PDB entry 6PY8 | X-ray diffraction, 3.75 A resolution | chains A and E of the 5 polymer chains in the assembly

Chain A:
Molecule: 16-nt DNA strand
Sequence (16 nucleotides; each row starts with the number of its first residue):
     1 TTGACTGTGG GAAAGA

Chain E:
Molecule: Recombining binding protein suppressor of hairless
Organism: Homo sapiens
UniProtKB: Q06330 (SUH_HUMAN); residues 9-452 here correspond to UniProt positions 23-466 (UniProt number = residue number + 14)
Sequence (444 residues; row label = number of the first residue in the row):
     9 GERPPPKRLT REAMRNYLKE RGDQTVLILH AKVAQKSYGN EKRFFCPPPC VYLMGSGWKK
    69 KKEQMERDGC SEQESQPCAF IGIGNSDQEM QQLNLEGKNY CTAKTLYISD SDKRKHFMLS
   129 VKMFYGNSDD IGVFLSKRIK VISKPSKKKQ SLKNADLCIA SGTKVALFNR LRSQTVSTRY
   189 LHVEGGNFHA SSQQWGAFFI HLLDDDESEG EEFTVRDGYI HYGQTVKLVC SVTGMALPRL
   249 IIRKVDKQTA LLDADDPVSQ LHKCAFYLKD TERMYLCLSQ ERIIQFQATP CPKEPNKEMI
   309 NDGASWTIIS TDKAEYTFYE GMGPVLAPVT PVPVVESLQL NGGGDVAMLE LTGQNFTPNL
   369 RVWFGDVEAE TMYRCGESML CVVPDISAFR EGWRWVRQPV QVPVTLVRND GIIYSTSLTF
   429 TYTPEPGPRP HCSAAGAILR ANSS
Not modelled in the structure: 9-10, 442-452
Swiss-Prot annotation at these positions:
  - region (DNA-binding): Gln-43 to Phe-53, Ser-151 to Lys-156, Arg-178 to Thr-183
  - modified residue: Lys-161 (N6-acetyllysine)

Interface between chain A and chain E:
Residue-residue contacts (15; chain A residue first):
  DG7(A) / Lys-50(E)  sugar contact
  DG7(A) / Phe-52(E)  sugar contact
  DG7(A) / Ser-181(E)  hydrogen bond to the base
  DG7(A) / Thr-183(E)  phosphate contact
  DT8(A) / Arg-51(E)  phosphate contact
  DT8(A) / Phe-52(E)  hydrogen bond to the phosphate
  DT8(A) / Arg-178(E)  salt bridge to the phosphate
  DT8(A) / Ser-181(E)  hydrogen bond to the base
  DT8(A) / Thr-183(E)  sugar contact
  DG9(A) / Arg-51(E)  hydrogen bond to the base
  DG9(A) / Arg-178(E)  salt bridge to the phosphate
  DG9(A) / Lys-271(E)  hydrogen bond to the phosphate
  DG10(A) / Arg-51(E)  base contact
  DG10(A) / Lys-152(E)  hydrogen bond to the base
  DG10(A) / Lys-271(E)  salt bridge to the phosphate
Interface residues without a listed pair, chain A (5 interface residues in all): DG11
Interface residues without a listed pair, chain E (9 interface residues in all): Lys-155

Summary:
5 residues of chain A face 9 of chain E across their interface, with 6 hydrogen bonds and 3 salt bridges.
Among the polar pairs are DG7(A)/Ser-181(E), DT8(A)/Ser-181(E) and DG9(A)/Arg-51(E).
Chain A is a 16-nt DNA strand and chain E is Recombining binding protein suppressor of hairless (Homo
sapiens); the structure, Crystal structure of the RBPJ-NOTCH1-NRARP ternary complex bound to DNA, was
determined by X-ray diffraction.
